Entry 7E8P (X-ray diffraction, 2.30 A resolution); this record covers chains B and D of the 4 polymer chains in the assembly.

# Chain B (and D)
Protein: Chlorophenol monooxygenase
From: Ralstonia pickettii DTP0602
Notes: EC 1.14.14.9; chain D of this document is another copy of the same molecule, construct and numbering; everything in this record applies to it too
UniProt: Q53008 (Q53008_RALPI); numbering as in UniProt (aligned over 1-517)
Chain sequence (517 residues; each row starts with the number of its first residue):
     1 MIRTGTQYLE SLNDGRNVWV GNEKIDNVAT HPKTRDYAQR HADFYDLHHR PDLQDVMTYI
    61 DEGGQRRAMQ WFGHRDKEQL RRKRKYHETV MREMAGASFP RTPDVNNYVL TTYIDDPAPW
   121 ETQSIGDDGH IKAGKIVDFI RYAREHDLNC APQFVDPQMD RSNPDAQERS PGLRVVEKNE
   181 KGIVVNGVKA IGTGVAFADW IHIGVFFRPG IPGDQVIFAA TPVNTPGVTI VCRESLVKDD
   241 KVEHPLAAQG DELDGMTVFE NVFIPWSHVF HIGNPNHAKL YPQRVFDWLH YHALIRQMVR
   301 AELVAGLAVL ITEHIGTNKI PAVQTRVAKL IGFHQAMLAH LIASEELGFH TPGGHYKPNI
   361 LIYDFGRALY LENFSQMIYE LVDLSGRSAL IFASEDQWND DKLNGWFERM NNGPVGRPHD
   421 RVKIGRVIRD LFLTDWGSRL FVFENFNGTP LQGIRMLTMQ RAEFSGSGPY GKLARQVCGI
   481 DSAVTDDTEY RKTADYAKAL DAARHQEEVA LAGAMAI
Disordered / not traced: 481-517 (chain D: 483-517)
Ligand contacts:
  - dihydroflavine-adenine dinucleotide (FDA), molecule 1: R101, P152, Q153, F154, V155, Q158, R161, I191, G192, T193, D254, F286, V442, F443, F446, N447, T449, P450, Q452, M456
  - dihydroflavine-adenine dinucleotide (FDA), molecule 2: I315, T317, I320, A322, V323, R326, D383, L384, G386, R387, I391
From the paper describing this entry:
  - binding site for dihydroflavine-adenine dinucleotide: R101, P152, F154, Q158, R161, I191, T193, V442, F443, F446, N447
  - mutagenesis - T193A, T193V: decreased binding to dihydroflavine-adenine dinucleotide
  - mutagenesis - D254A, D254N: abolished binding to dihydroflavine-adenine dinucleotide
  - binding site for P-nitrophenol: V155, F206, R208, F286, H290, F441, T449, L457
  - catalytic residues: H290 (proposed by the authors, not directly observed)
  - mutagenesis - T193C: decreased expression

# Interface between chain B and chain D
Residue-residue contacts - 105 pairs, chain B then chain D:
  R81(B) - E346(D)  salt bridge
  R92(B) - L473(D)
  L246(B) - V477(D)  hydrophobic
  V299(B) - L473(D)  hydrophobic
  E302(B) - L473(D)
  L303(B) - L473(D)  hydrophobic
  L303(B) - A474(D)  hydrophobic
  A305(B) - Y470(D)  hydrophobic
  G306(B) - Y470(D)
  G306(B) - A474(D)
  L307(B) - A474(D)
  L307(B) - C478(D)  hydrophobic
  V309(B) - F464(D)
  V309(B) - S465(D)
  V309(B) - G466(D)
  L310(B) - G466(D)
  L310(B) - A474(D)  hydrophobic
  L310(B) - R475(D)
  L310(B) - I480(D)  hydrophobic
  E313(B) - S465(D)
  E313(B) - G466(D)  hydrogen bond (side chain-backbone)
  Q324(B) - M456(D)
  Q324(B) - M459(D)
  T325(B) - Q452(D)
  T325(B) - R455(D)
  T325(B) - M456(D)
  V327(B) - M459(D)  hydrophobic
  A328(B) - F365(D)
  A328(B) - R455(D)
  A328(B) - M459(D)  hydrophobic
  K329(B) - R455(D)
  I331(B) - F365(D)  hydrophobic
  I331(B) - F464(D)  hydrophobic
  I331(B) - Y470(D)  hydrogen bond (backbone-side chain)
  G332(B) - F365(D)
  H334(B) - Y470(D)  hydrogen bond
  Q335(B) - L361(D)
  Q335(B) - I362(D)
  Q335(B) - Y470(D)  hydrogen bond
  A336(B) - H340(D)
  A339(B) - A339(D)
  A339(B) - H340(D)
  A339(B) - A343(D)  hydrophobic
  H340(B) - A336(D)
  H340(B) - A339(D)
  I342(B) - E346(D)
  I342(B) - L347(D)  hydrophobic
  A343(B) - A339(D)  hydrophobic
  A343(B) - I342(D)  hydrophobic
  E346(B) - R81(D)  salt bridge
  E346(B) - I342(D)
  E346(B) - E346(D)
  L347(B) - L338(D)  hydrophobic
  L347(B) - I342(D)  hydrophobic
  L361(B) - Q335(D)
  I362(B) - Q335(D)
  F365(B) - A328(D)
  F365(B) - I331(D)  hydrophobic
  F365(B) - G332(D)
  F365(B) - Q335(D)
  R417(B) - D481(D)  salt bridge
  K423(B) - C478(D)
  K423(B) - G479(D)
  I424(B) - C478(D)  hydrophobic
  I424(B) - I480(D)  hydrophobic
  V427(B) - V477(D)  hydrophobic
  V427(B) - C478(D)  hydrophobic
  Q452(B) - T325(D)
  R455(B) - T325(D)
  R455(B) - A328(D)
  R455(B) - K329(D)
  M456(B) - T325(D)
  M459(B) - Q324(D)
  M459(B) - V327(D)  hydrophobic
  M459(B) - A328(D)  hydrophobic
  M459(B) - I331(D)  hydrophobic
  F464(B) - E313(D)
  F464(B) - I331(D)  hydrophobic
  S465(B) - V309(D)
  S465(B) - E313(D)
  G466(B) - V309(D)
  G466(B) - L310(D)
  G466(B) - E313(D)  hydrogen bond (backbone-side chain)
  Y470(B) - A305(D)  hydrophobic
  Y470(B) - I331(D)
  Y470(B) - H334(D)  hydrogen bond
  Y470(B) - Q335(D)
  L473(B) - V299(D)
  L473(B) - E302(D)
  L473(B) - L303(D)  hydrophobic
  A474(B) - L303(D)  hydrophobic
  A474(B) - G306(D)
  A474(B) - L307(D)
  A474(B) - L310(D)  hydrophobic
  R475(B) - L310(D)
  V477(B) - G96(D)
  V477(B) - L246(D)  hydrophobic
  V477(B) - V427(D)
  C478(B) - L307(D)  hydrophobic
  C478(B) - K423(D)
  C478(B) - I424(D)  hydrophobic
  C478(B) - V427(D)  hydrophobic
  G479(B) - K423(D)  hydrogen bond (backbone-side chain)
  I480(B) - D420(D)
  I480(B) - I424(D)  hydrophobic
Interface residues without a listed pair, chain B (58 interface residues in all): A95, G96, P321, L338, E372, D420, Q460, G471
Interface residues without a listed pair, chain D (57 interface residues in all): K77, R92, P321, Q460, G471

# Overview
Chain B and chain D form an interface of 58 and 57 residues respectively, with 7 hydrogen bonds and 3 salt
bridges. Polar pairs include R81(B)-E346(D), R417(B)-D481(D) and E313(B)-G466(D). From the paper: the
catalytic residue H290(B); T193A and T193V of chain B reduce binding to dihydroflavine-adenine dinucleotide; 5
substitutions were tested in all.
Chain B and chain D are both Chlorophenol monooxygenase (Ralstonia pickettii DTP0602); the structure, Crystal
structure of a Flavin-dependent Monooxygenase HadA wild type complexed with reduced FAD and 4-nitrophenol, was
determined by X-ray diffraction.
